Entry 6UEW (X-ray diffraction, 2.40 A resolution); this record covers chains E and G of the 8 polymer chains in the assembly.

Chain E (and G):
Name: Ribulose bisphosphate carboxylase large chain, CsoS2 N-peptide fusion
From: Halothiobacillus neapolitanus (strain ATCC 23641 / c2)
Notes: EC 4.1.1.39; chain G of this document is another copy of the same molecule, construct and numbering; everything in this record applies to it too
UniProt: O85040 (RBL1_HALNC); residues 2-473 here = UniProt positions 2-473
Chain sequence (506 residues; each row starts with the number of its first residue; numbering starts at 0):
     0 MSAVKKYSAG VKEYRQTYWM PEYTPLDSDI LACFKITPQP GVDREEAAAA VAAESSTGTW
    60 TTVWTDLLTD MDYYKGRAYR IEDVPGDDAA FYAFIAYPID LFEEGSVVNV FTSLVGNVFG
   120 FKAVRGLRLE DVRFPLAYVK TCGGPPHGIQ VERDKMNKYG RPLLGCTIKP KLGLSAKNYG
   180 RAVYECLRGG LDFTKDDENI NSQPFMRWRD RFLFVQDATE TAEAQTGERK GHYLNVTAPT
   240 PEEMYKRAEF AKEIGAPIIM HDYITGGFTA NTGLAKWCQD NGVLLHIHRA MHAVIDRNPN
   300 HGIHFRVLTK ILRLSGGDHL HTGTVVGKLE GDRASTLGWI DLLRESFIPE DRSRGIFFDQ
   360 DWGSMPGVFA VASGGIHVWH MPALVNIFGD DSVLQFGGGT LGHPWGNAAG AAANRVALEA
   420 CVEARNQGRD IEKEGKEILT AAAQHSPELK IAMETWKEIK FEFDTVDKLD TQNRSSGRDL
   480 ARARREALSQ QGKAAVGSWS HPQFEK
Unresolved in the structure: 0-12, 323-332, 456-475, 493-505 (chain G: 0-12, 323-329, 456-475, 494-505)
Sequence notes: initiating methionine (0); cloning artifact (1); linker (474-475)
Swiss-Prot annotation at these positions:
  - active site (Proton acceptor): Lys-168, His-287
  - binding site (substrate): Asn-116, Thr-166, Lys-170, Arg-288, His-320, Ser-372
  - binding site (Mg(2+)): Lys-194, Asp-196, Glu-197
  - site: Lys-327 (Transition state stabilizer)
  - modified residue: Lys-194 (N6-carboxylysine)
  - mutagenesis: Tyr-72 (Y72A: No longer binds N-repeats in CsoS2A; when associated with A-346 and 'A-96' in CbbS; Y72R: No longer binds N-repeats in CsoS2A), Phe-346 (F346A: No longer binds N-repeats in CsoS2A; when associated with A-72 and 'A-96' in CbbS)

How chain E and chain G interact:
Pairs across the interface (55):
  Met-19(E) / Gln-489(G)
  Glu-21(E) / Gln-490(G)
  Tyr-22(E) / Leu-487(G)
  Tyr-22(E) / Gln-489(G)
  Tyr-22(E) / Gln-490(G)
  Tyr-22(E) / Gly-491(G)
  Thr-23(E) / Gln-490(G)  hydrogen bond (backbone-backbone)
  Thr-23(E) / Gly-491(G)
  Thr-23(E) / Lys-492(G)  hydrogen bond (backbone-backbone)
  Thr-23(E) / Ala-493(G)
  Pro-24(E) / Lys-492(G)
  Leu-25(E) / Leu-487(G)  hydrophobic
  Leu-25(E) / Gly-491(G)
  Leu-25(E) / Lys-492(G)
  Asp-26(E) / Asp-26(G)
  Asp-26(E) / Lys-492(G)  salt bridge
  Ser-27(E) / Leu-135(G)
  Asp-71(E) / Ser-488(G)
  Asp-71(E) / Gln-489(G)  hydrogen bond
  Tyr-72(E) / Arg-484(G)
  Arg-76(E) / Ser-488(G)  hydrogen bond (side chain-backbone)
  Ile-98(E) / Lys-139(G)
  Asp-99(E) / Lys-139(G)  salt bridge
  Asp-99(E) / Ser-363(G)  hydrogen bond
  Leu-135(E) / Ser-27(G)
  Ala-136(E) / Ala-136(G)  hydrophobic
  Ala-136(E) / Lys-139(G)
  Lys-139(E) / Ile-98(G)
  Lys-139(E) / Asp-99(G)  salt bridge
  Lys-139(E) / Ala-136(G)
  Lys-139(E) / Thr-140(G)
  Thr-140(E) / Lys-139(G)
  Ser-363(E) / Asp-99(G)  hydrogen bond
  Arg-484(E) / Asp-69(G)  salt bridge
  Arg-484(E) / Tyr-72(G)
  Leu-487(E) / Tyr-22(G)
  Leu-487(E) / Leu-25(G)  hydrophobic
  Ser-488(E) / Met-19(G)
  Ser-488(E) / Tyr-22(G)
  Ser-488(E) / Asp-71(G)
  Ser-488(E) / Tyr-72(G)
  Ser-488(E) / Arg-76(G)  hydrogen bond (backbone-side chain)
  Gln-489(E) / Met-19(G)
  Gln-489(E) / Glu-21(G)
  Gln-489(E) / Tyr-22(G)
  Gln-489(E) / Asp-71(G)  hydrogen bond
  Gln-490(E) / Glu-21(G)
  Gln-490(E) / Tyr-22(G)
  Gln-490(E) / Thr-23(G)  hydrogen bond (backbone-backbone)
  Gly-491(E) / Tyr-22(G)
  Gly-491(E) / Thr-23(G)
  Gly-491(E) / Leu-25(G)
  Lys-492(E) / Thr-23(G)  hydrogen bond (backbone-backbone)
  Lys-492(E) / Pro-24(G)
  Lys-492(E) / Asp-26(G)  salt bridge
Other interface residues (no listed pair), chain E (26 interface residues in all): Asp-69
The authors on this interface:
  - interface residues, chain E: Tyr-72(E)
  - hot spots on chain E (mutagenesis) - Y72A/Y96A/F346A, Y72R: abolished binding to N

In short:
26 residues of chain E and 27 residues of chain G are in contact, with 10 hydrogen bonds and 5 salt bridges.
Polar contacts include Asp-26(E)/Lys-492(G), Asp-99(E)/Lys-139(G) and Arg-484(E)/Asp-69(G). The paper reports
that Y72A/Y96A/F346A and Y72R of chain E abolish binding to N; the interface residue Tyr-72(E).
Chain E and chain G are both Ribulose bisphosphate carboxylase large chain, CsoS2 N-peptide fusion
(Halothiobacillus neapolitanus (strain ATCC 23641 / c2)); the structure, Rubisco / CsoS2 N-peptide complex
responsible for alpha-carboxysome cargo loading, was determined by X-ray diffraction.
